PDB entry 8JTM | electron microscopy, 5.14 A resolution (low resolution: residue-level contacts below are approximate; hydrogen-bond / salt-bridge calls are withheld) | chains A and J of the 8 polymer chains in the assembly

# Chain A
Molecule: gp120 protein of HIV envelope trimer
From: Human immunodeficiency virus 1
Chain sequence (481 residues; each row starts with the number of its first residue; note: 14 numbers in that range are skipped by the numbering (no residue carries them; nothing is unmodelled there); a row labelled like 185A-185K holds insertion residues (185A, then the next letters in order)):
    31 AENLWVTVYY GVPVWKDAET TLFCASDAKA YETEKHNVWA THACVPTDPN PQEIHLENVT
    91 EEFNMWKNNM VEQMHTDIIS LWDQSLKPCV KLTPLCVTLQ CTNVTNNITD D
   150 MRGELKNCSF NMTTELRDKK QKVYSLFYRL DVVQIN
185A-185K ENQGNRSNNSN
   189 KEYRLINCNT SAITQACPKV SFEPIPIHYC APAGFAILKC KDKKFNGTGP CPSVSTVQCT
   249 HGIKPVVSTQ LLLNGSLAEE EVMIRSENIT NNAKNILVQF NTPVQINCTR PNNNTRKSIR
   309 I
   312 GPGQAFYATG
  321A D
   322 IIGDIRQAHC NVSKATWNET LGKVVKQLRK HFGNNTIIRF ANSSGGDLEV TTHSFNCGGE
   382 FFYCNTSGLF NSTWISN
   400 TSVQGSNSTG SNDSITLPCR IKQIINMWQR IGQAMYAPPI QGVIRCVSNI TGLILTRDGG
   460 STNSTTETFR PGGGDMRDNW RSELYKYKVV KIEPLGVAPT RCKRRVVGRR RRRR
Unresolved in the structure: 31, 185A-185K, 400-411, 507-513
Disulfides: Cys54-Cys74, Cys119-Cys205, Cys126-Cys196, Cys131-Cys157, Cys218-Cys247, Cys228-Cys239, Cys296-Cys331, Cys378-Cys445, Cys385-Cys418
Covalent attachments: N-acetylglucosamine (NAG) linked to Asn88, Asn133, Asn156, Asn160, Asn197, Asn234, Asn262, Asn295, Asn301, Asn332, Asn339, Asn355, Asn363, Asn386, Asn392, Asn448
From the paper describing this entry:
  - post-translational modification sites: Asn156, Asn160

# Chain J
Molecule: PGT145 antibody fragment, heavy chain
From: Homo sapiens
Notes: antibody fragment or engineered binder
Chain sequence (267 residues; numbered -22 to 222 plus 24 insertion-coded residues; 2 numbers in that range are skipped by the numbering (no residue carries them; nothing is unmodelled there); the number before each row is that of its first residue; a row labelled like 52A-52C holds insertion residues (52A, then the next letters in order); numbers below 1 keep their minus sign (Gln-22 is residue -22)):
   -22 QASTMDWIWR ILFLVAAATS AHSQVQLVQS GAEVKKPGSS VKVSCKASGN SFSNHDVHWV
    38 RQATGQGLEW MGWMS
52A-52C HEG
    53 DKTGLAQKFQ GRV
    68 TITRDSGAST VYMEL
82A-82C RGL
    83 TADDTAIYYC LTGSKHRL
100A-100R RDYFLYNEYGPNYEEWGD
   101 YLATLDVWGH GTAVTVSSAS TKGPSVFPLA PSSKSTSGGT AALGCLVKDY FPEPVTVSWN
   161 SGALTSGVHT FPAVLQSSGL YSLSSVVTVP SSSLGTQTYI CNVNHKPSNT KVDKKVEPKS
   221 CD
Unresolved in the structure: -22 to 0, 119-222
Disulfides: Cys22-Cys92

# How chain A and chain J interact
Residue-residue contacts (8):
  Pro124(A) - Tyr100I(J)
  Thr162(A) - Pro100K(J)
  Arg166(A) - Tyr100F(J)
  Arg166(A) - Asn100G(J)
  Arg166(A) - Glu100H(J)
  Arg166(A) - Gly100J(J)
  Arg166(A) - Asn100L(J)
  Lys169(A) - Glu100N(J)
Other interface residues (no listed pair), chain A (6 interface residues in all): Thr123, Met161

# In short
6 residues of chain A and 8 residues of chain J are in contact. N-acetylglucosamine is covalently linked to
Asn88(A), Asn133(A), Asn156(A), Asn160(A), Asn197(A) and Asn234(A) and 10 more. From the paper: modification
sites Asn156(A) and Asn160(A).
Chain A is gp120 protein of HIV envelope trimer (Human immunodeficiency virus 1) and chain J is PGT145
antibody fragment, heavy chain (Homo sapiens); the structure, CNE55.664 trimer in complex with broadly
neutralizing HIV antibody PGT145, was determined by electron microscopy, deposited together with 8JTD.
